7PUY - chains b and c of the 6 polymer chains in the assembly; structure by electron microscopy, 3.30 A resolution.

== Chain b (and c) ==
Protein: Glycoprotein G2
Source organism: Lassa virus (strain Mouse/Sierra Leone/Josiah/1976)
Notes: chain c of this document is another copy of the same molecule, construct and numbering; everything in this record applies to it too
UniProtKB: P08669 (GLYC_LASSJ); residues 260-491 here = UniProt positions 260-491
Sequence (244 residues; each row starts with the number of its first residue):
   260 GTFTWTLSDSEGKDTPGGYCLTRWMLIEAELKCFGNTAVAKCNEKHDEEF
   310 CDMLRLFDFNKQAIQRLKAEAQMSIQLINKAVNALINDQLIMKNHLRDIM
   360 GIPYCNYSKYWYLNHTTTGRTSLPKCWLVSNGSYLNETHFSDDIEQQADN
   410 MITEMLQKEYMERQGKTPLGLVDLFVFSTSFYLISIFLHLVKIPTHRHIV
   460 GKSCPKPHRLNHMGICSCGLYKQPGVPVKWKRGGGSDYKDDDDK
Not modelled in the structure: 449-503
Disulfide bonds: C279-C292, C301-C310, C364-C385
Covalent attachments: N-acetylglucosamine (NAG) linked to N365, N373, N395
Differences from the reference sequence: expression tag (492-503)
Swiss-Prot annotation at these positions:
  - binding site (Zn(2+)): H455, H457, C463, H467, C475, C477
  - glycosylation (N-linked (GlcNAc...) asparagine): N365, N373, N390, N395

== How chain b and chain c interact ==
Residue-residue contacts - 44 pairs, chain b then chain c:
  G260(b) with G260(c), hydrogen bond (backbone-backbone)
  T261(b) with T261(c)
  H305(b) with T261(c); T263(c)
  N346(b) with G260(c); T261(c); T263(c)
  D347(b) with G260(c)
  Q348(b) with T261(c); T263(c), hydrogen bond (backbone-side chain); N342(c)
  L349(b) with T263(c)
  M351(b) with K339(c)
  K352(b) with T263(c)
  H354(b) with K339(c), hydrogen bond
  L355(b) with W264(c), hydrophobic; A340(c), hydrophobic
  I358(b) with K339(c)
  M359(b) with W264(c), hydrophobic; Q321(c); R325(c)
  I361(b) with R325(c)
  T412(b) with G424(c)
  L415(b) with Q423(c); G424(c); K425(c); T426(c); P427(c); L428(c)
  Q416(b) with M420(c), hydrogen bond (side chain-backbone); Q423(c); G424(c)
  E418(b) with L428(c)
  Y419(b) with Q423(c); T426(c); P427(c); L428(c); V431(c)
  R422(b) with D432(c), salt bridge
  Q423(b) with Q423(c)
  T438(b) with L442(c)
  Y441(b) with L442(c), hydrophobic; I445(c); F446(c)
Interface residues without a listed pair, chain b (24 interface residues in all): I411
Interface residues without a listed pair, chain c (24 interface residues in all): L326, L336, A343

== Summary ==
The chain b/chain c interface involves 24 residues from each chain; the contacts include 4 hydrogen bonds and
1 salt bridge. Among the polar pairs are R422(b)-D432(c), Q348(b)-T263(c) and H354(b)-K339(c).
N-acetylglucosamine is covalently linked to N365(b), N373(b) and N395(b).
Both chains are Glycoprotein G2 (Lassa virus (strain Mouse/Sierra Leone/Josiah/1976)). Entry 7PUY (Structure
of the membrane soluble spike complex from the Lassa virus in a C3-symmetric map) was determined by electron
microscopy, deposited together with 7PVD.
